Entry 6AD0 (electron microscopy, 3.90 A resolution); this record covers chains B and C of the 6 polymer chains in the assembly.

== Chain B ==
Name: VP2
Source organism: Coxsackievirus A10
Reference sequence: A0A1V0FT21 (A0A1V0FT21_9ENTO); residues 1-255 here correspond to UniProt positions 70-324 (UniProt number = residue number + 69)
Amino-acid sequence (255 residues; row label = number of the first residue in the row):
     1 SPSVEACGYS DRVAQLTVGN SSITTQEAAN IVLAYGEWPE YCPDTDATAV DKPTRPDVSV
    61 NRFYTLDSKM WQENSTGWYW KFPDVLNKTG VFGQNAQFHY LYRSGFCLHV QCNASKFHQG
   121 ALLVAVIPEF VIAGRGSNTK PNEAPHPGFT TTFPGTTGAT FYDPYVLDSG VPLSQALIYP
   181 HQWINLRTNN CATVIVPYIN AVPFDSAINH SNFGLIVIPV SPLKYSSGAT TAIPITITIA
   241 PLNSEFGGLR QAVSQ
Not modelled in the structure: 1-9, 141-142, 255

== Chain C ==
Name: VP3
Source organism: Coxsackievirus A10
Reference sequence: A0A1V0FT21 (A0A1V0FT21_9ENTO); residues 1-240 here correspond to UniProt positions 325-564 (UniProt number = residue number + 324)
Amino-acid sequence (240 residues; numbered 1 to 240; the number before each row is that of its first residue):
     1 GIPAELRPGT NQFLTTDDGT AAPILPGFTP TPTIHIPGEV HSLLELCRVE TILEVNNTTE
    61 ATGLTRLLIP VSSQNKADEL CAAFMVDPGR IGPWQSTLVG QICRYYTQWS GSLKVTFMFT
   121 GSFMATGKML VAYSPPGSAQ PANRETAMLG THVIWDFGLQ SSVSLVIPWI SNTHFRTAKT
   181 GGNYDYYTAG VVTLWYQTNY VVPPETPGEA YIIAMGAAQD NFTLKICKDT DEVTQQAVLQ

== Chain B / chain C interface ==
Pairs across the interface (45; chain B residue first):
  Glu-37(B) with His-35(C), salt bridge; Pro-37(C)
  Asp-46(B) with Ile-34(C)
  Lys-116(B) with Ser-122(C), hydrogen bond (backbone-side chain); Phe-123(C)
  Phe-117(B) with Met-124(C), hydrophobic; Glu-205(C); Pro-207(C)
  Gln-119(B) with Gly-121(C); Ser-122(C); Glu-209(C), hydrogen bond (side chain-backbone)
  Thr-139(B) with Gln-240(C)
  Lys-140(B) with Gln-240(C)
  Tyr-165(B) with Glu-54(C); Gly-63(C)
  Leu-173(B) with Leu-64(C), hydrophobic
  Ser-174(B) with Thr-51(C); Ile-52(C), hydrogen bond (backbone-backbone); Ser-96(C), hydrogen bond (side chain-backbone)
  Gln-175(B) with Ser-96(C); Gln-101(C)
  Leu-177(B) with Val-49(C); Glu-50(C); Thr-51(C); Ile-52(C), hydrophobic
  Ile-178(B) with Leu-46(C), hydrophobic; Val-49(C), hydrophobic; Leu-98(C), hydrophobic
  Trp-183(B) with Met-118(C), hydrophobic; Met-215(C), hydrophobic
  Asn-185(B) with Phe-119(C), hydrogen bond (side chain-backbone)
  Arg-187(B) with Phe-119(C); Ser-122(C), hydrogen bond (side chain-backbone); Phe-123(C); Gly-158(C), hydrogen bond (side chain-backbone)
  Thr-188(B) with Leu-159(C)
  Asn-200(B) with Ile-36(C)
  Ala-201(B) with Ile-34(C)
  Ser-221(B) with Thr-120(C)
  Lys-224(B) with Pro-207(C); Tyr-211(C), hydrogen bond
  Tyr-225(B) with Pro-207(C), hydrophobic
  Ser-226(B) with Glu-205(C), hydrogen bond (side chain-backbone); Thr-206(C); Pro-207(C)
Interface residues without a listed pair, chain B (36 interface residues in all): Arg-12, Tyr-35, Thr-45, His-118, Gly-120, Ala-121, Pro-164, Tyr-198, Ile-199, Ile-218, Pro-219, Val-220, Pro-222
Interface residues without a listed pair, chain C (39 interface residues in all): Gly-38, Leu-67, Leu-68, Thr-97, Ala-125, Ser-161, Ala-210, Ile-213

== In short ==
Chain B and chain C form an interface of 36 and 39 residues respectively, with 9 hydrogen bonds and 1 salt
bridge. Polar contacts include Glu-37(B)/His-35(C), Lys-116(B)/Ser-122(C) and Gln-119(B)/Glu-209(C).
Chain B is VP2 and chain C is VP3, both from Coxsackievirus A10; the structure, The structure of CVA10 mature
virion in complex with Fab 2G8, was determined by electron microscopy (same publication as 6ACU, 6ACW, 6ACY,
6ACZ and 6AD1).
